Entry 4K0W (X-ray diffraction, 1.20 A resolution); this record covers chain A.

Chain A:
Protein: Beta-lactamase
Organism: Acinetobacter baumannii
Notes: EC 3.5.2.6; engineered mutation(s): A220 insertion
UniProtKB: Q9L4P2 (Q9L4P2_ACIBA); the construct has insertions or renumbered stretches relative to UniProt, so the offset changes along the chain: 31-219 = UniProt 31-219; 221-274 = UniProt 220-273
Chain sequence (244 residues; each row starts with the number of its first residue):
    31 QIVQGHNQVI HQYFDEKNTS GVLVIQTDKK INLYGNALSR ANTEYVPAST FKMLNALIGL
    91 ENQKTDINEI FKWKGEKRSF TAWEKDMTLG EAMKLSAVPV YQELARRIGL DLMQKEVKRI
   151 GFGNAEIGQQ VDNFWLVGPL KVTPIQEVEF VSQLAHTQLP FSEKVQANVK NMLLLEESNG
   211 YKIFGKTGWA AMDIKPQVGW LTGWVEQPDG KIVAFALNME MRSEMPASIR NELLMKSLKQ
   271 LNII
Not modelled in the structure: 105-114
Construct notes: insertion (220)
Bound ions: Na+ site 1 near N261 (its only coordinating residue here); Na+ site 2: K269, I274 (together with 1,2-ethanediol)
Small-molecule neighbours:
  - bicarbonate ion (BCT), molecule 1: Q31, I32, V33, K60, I61, N62
  - bicarbonate ion (BCT), molecule 2: V33, Q34, G35, H36, K60, N62
  - bicarbonate ion (BCT), molecule 3: D45, N48, T49, S50, N66
  - bicarbonate ion (BCT), molecule 4: T73, E74, Y75
UniProt features mapped onto this chain:
  - active site: S79 (Acyl-ester intermediate)
  - binding site (a beta-lactam): S79, K82, S126, T217, W219, R260
  - modified residue: K82 (N6-carboxylysine)
Reported in the primary citation:
  - binding site for citric acid: R260
  - conformationally variable residues (loop rearrangement, order/disorder transition, side-chain flip): K82, G105 to E114, S126 to V128, M222, D223

Overview:
Ligands of chain A: 4 copies of bicarbonate ion. The Na+ site 2 is built by K269 and I274. From UniProt:
active-site residue S79 and 6 beta-lactam-binding residues. From the paper: a binding site for citric acid at
R260; conformational variability at K82, G105 and S126 among others.
Chain A is Beta-lactamase (Acinetobacter baumannii); the structure, X-ray crystal structure of OXA-23 A220
duplication clinical variant, was determined by X-ray diffraction, deposited together with 4K0X.
